PDB entry 9EI9 | electron microscopy, 3.89 A resolution | chains G and I of the 10 polymer chains in the assembly

# Chain G
Name: Hemagglutinin HA1
Organism: Influenza A virus
UniProtKB: L0HR89 (L0HR89_9INFA); residues 1-329 here correspond to UniProt positions 17-345 (UniProt number = residue number + 16)
Sequence (334 residues; numbered 1 to 334; the number before each row is that of its first residue):
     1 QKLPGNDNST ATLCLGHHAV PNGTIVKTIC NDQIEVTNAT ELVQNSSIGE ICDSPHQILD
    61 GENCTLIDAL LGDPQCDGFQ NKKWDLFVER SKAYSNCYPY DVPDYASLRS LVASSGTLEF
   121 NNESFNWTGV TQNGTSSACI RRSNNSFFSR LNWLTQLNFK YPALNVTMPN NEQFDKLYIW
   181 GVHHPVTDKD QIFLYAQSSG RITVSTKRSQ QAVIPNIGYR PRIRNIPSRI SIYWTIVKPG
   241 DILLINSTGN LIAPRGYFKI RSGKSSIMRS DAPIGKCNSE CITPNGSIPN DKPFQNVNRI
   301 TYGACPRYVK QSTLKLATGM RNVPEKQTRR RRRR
Not modelled in the structure: 1-4, 330-334
Cystine bridges: Cys52-Cys277, Cys64-Cys76, Cys97-Cys139, Cys281-Cys305
Covalently attached groups: N-acetylglucosamine (NAG) linked to Asn22, Asn38, Asn63, Asn126, Asn133, Asn246, Asn285; glycan linked to Asn165
Sequence notes: conflict Cys30 (Thr46 in L0HR89); expression tag (330-334)

# Chain I
Name: Hemagglutinin HA2
Organism: Influenza A virus
UniProtKB: L0HR89 (L0HR89_9INFA); residues 1-176 here correspond to UniProt positions 346-521 (UniProt number = residue number + 345)
Sequence (222 residues; numbered 1 to 222; the number before each row is that of its first residue):
     1 GIFGAIAGFI ENGWEGMVDG WYGFRHQNSE GRGQAADLKS TQAAIDCING KLNRLIGKTN
    61 EKFHQIEKEF SEVEGRIQDL EKYVEDTKID LWSYNAELLV ALENQHTIDL TDSEMNKLFE
   121 KTKKQLRENA EDMGNGCFKI YHKCDNACIG SIRNGTYDHD VYRDEALNNR FQIKGVSGRL
   181 VPRGSPGSGY IPEAPRDGQA YVRKDGEWVL LSTFLGHHHH HH
Not modelled in the structure: 1-2, 173-222
Cystine bridges: Cys144-Cys148
Covalently attached groups: N-acetylglucosamine (NAG) linked to Asn154
Sequence notes: conflict Cys47 (Gln392 in L0HR89); expression tag (177-222)

# Chain G / chain I interface
Cross-chain cystine bridges: Cys14(G)-Cys137(I)
Pairs across the interface (124; chain G residue first):
  Asn6(G) - Gln27(I)
  Asn6(G) - Asn28(I)
  Ser9(G) - Ile140(I)
  Ser9(G) - Tyr141(I)
  Ser9(G) - Lys143(I)
  Ser9(G) - Asn169(I)
  Thr10(G) - Gln27(I)
  Thr10(G) - Ile140(I)
  Ala11(G) - Gln27(I)
  Ala11(G) - Phe138(I)
  Ala11(G) - Lys139(I)
  Ala11(G) - Ile140(I)  hydrogen bond (backbone-backbone)
  Thr12(G) - Arg25(I)
  Thr12(G) - His26(I)
  Thr12(G) - Gln27(I)  hydrogen bond (side chain-backbone)
  Thr12(G) - Cys137(I)
  Thr12(G) - Phe138(I)  hydrogen bond (backbone-backbone)
  Leu13(G) - Arg25(I)
  Leu13(G) - His26(I)
  Leu13(G) - Ile140(I)  hydrophobic
  Leu13(G) - Ile149(I)  hydrophobic
  Cys14(G) - Ile6(I)  hydrogen bond (side chain-backbone)
  Cys14(G) - Ala7(I)
  Cys14(G) - Phe24(I)
  Cys14(G) - Arg25(I)  hydrogen bond (backbone-backbone)
  Cys14(G) - Gly136(I)
  Cys14(G) - Cys137(I)  disulfide
  Leu15(G) - Gly8(I)
  Leu15(G) - Phe9(I)
  Leu15(G) - Trp14(I)
  Leu15(G) - Gly23(I)
  Leu15(G) - Phe24(I)  hydrophobic
  Leu15(G) - Met115(I)  hydrophobic
  Leu15(G) - Leu118(I)  hydrophobic
  Leu15(G) - Phe119(I)  hydrophobic
  Leu15(G) - Gly136(I)  hydrogen bond (backbone-backbone)
  Gly16(G) - Trp14(I)
  Gly16(G) - Tyr22(I)
  Gly16(G) - Gly23(I)  hydrogen bond (backbone-backbone)
  His17(G) - Gly13(I)
  His17(G) - Trp14(I)  hydrogen bond (backbone-backbone)
  His17(G) - Met17(I)
  His17(G) - Trp21(I)
  His18(G) - Trp14(I)
  His18(G) - Met17(I)
  His18(G) - Trp21(I)  hydrogen bond (backbone-backbone)
  Ala19(G) - Trp14(I)  hydrogen bond (backbone-backbone)
  Ala19(G) - Glu15(I)
  Pro21(G) - Glu15(I)
  Val26(G) - Asn104(I)
  Lys27(G) - Glu97(I)
  Lys27(G) - Asn104(I)  hydrogen bond (backbone-side chain)
  Thr28(G) - Gln105(I)  hydrogen bond
  Thr28(G) - Ile108(I)
  Ile29(G) - Ala101(I)
  Ile29(G) - Gln105(I)
  Ile34(G) - Ile108(I)  hydrophobic
  Leu42(G) - Val100(I)  hydrophobic
  Ser110(G) - His64(I)  hydrogen bond
  Ser114(G) - His64(I)
  Lys264(G) - Phe63(I)
  Ser266(G) - Phe63(I)
  Ser266(G) - His64(I)
  Ile267(G) - Glu67(I)
  Arg269(G) - Glu67(I)  salt bridge
  Arg269(G) - Glu69(I)  salt bridge
  Asn290(G) - Thr59(I)
  Asp291(G) - Leu55(I)
  Asp291(G) - Ile56(I)
  Asp291(G) - Gly57(I)  hydrogen bond (backbone-backbone)
  Pro293(G) - Leu55(I)
  Phe294(G) - Ala96(I)  hydrophobic
  Arg299(G) - Lys68(I)
  Arg299(G) - Ile89(I)
  Ile300(G) - Lys68(I)
  Ile300(G) - Glu69(I)
  Thr301(G) - Gln65(I)
  Tyr302(G) - Lys62(I)
  Tyr302(G) - Phe63(I)
  Gly303(G) - Glu61(I)
  Gly303(G) - Lys62(I)  hydrogen bond (backbone-backbone)
  Ala304(G) - Thr59(I)
  Ala304(G) - Glu61(I)  hydrogen bond (backbone-side chain)
  Arg307(G) - Asn60(I)  hydrogen bond
  Arg307(G) - Trp92(I)
  Tyr308(G) - Ile89(I)  hydrophobic
  Val309(G) - Trp92(I)
  Val309(G) - Ser93(I)
  Val309(G) - Ala96(I)  hydrophobic
  Lys310(G) - Ile89(I)
  Lys310(G) - Asp90(I)  salt bridge
  Lys310(G) - Ser93(I)  hydrogen bond (backbone-side chain)
  Gln311(G) - Ser93(I)  hydrogen bond (side chain-backbone)
  Gln311(G) - Glu97(I)
  Leu314(G) - Ala96(I)  hydrophobic
  Leu314(G) - Glu97(I)
  Leu314(G) - Val100(I)  hydrophobic
  Lys315(G) - Val100(I)
  Lys315(G) - Asn104(I)  hydrogen bond (backbone-side chain)
  Leu316(G) - Leu52(I)  hydrophobic
  Leu316(G) - Leu55(I)  hydrophobic
  Leu316(G) - Asn104(I)
  Ala317(G) - Asn104(I)  hydrogen bond (backbone-side chain)
  Ala317(G) - Thr107(I)
  Thr318(G) - Trp21(I)
  Thr318(G) - Ile48(I)
  Thr318(G) - Leu52(I)
  Gly319(G) - Ile48(I)
  Gly319(G) - Thr107(I)
  Met320(G) - Tyr22(I)
  Met320(G) - Thr111(I)  hydrogen bond
  Arg321(G) - Ile108(I)
  Val323(G) - Asn12(I)
  Val323(G) - Gly13(I)
  Pro324(G) - Asn12(I)
  Glu325(G) - Asn12(I)  hydrogen bond (backbone-side chain)
  Glu325(G) - Gly13(I)
  Glu325(G) - Glu15(I)
  Lys326(G) - Glu11(I)  salt bridge
  Lys326(G) - Asn12(I)
  Arg329(G) - Phe3(I)
  Arg329(G) - Gly4(I)  hydrogen bond (side chain-backbone)
  Arg329(G) - Ala5(I)  hydrogen bond (side chain-backbone)
  Arg329(G) - Ile6(I)
Interface residues without a listed pair, chain G (60 interface residues in all): Asp7, Asn8, Val20, Val36, Thr40, Ser265, Cys305
Interface residues without a listed pair, chain I (69 interface residues in all): Gly20, Ser29, Leu99, Glu103, Thr122, Leu126, His142, Ile152

# Summary
Chain G and chain I form an interface of 60 and 69 residues respectively; the contacts include 1 disulfide
bond, 25 hydrogen bonds and 4 salt bridges. Polar contacts include Arg269(G)-Glu67(I), Arg269(G)-Glu69(I) and
Lys310(G)-Asp90(I).
Chain G is Hemagglutinin HA1 and chain I is Hemagglutinin HA2, both from Influenza A virus; the structure,
Cryo-EM structure of 5E10 Fab in complex with H3 influenza Victoria 2011 HA trimer, was determined by electron
microscopy together with 9E69, 8TX3 and 8TXU from the same study.
